3U57 - chains A and B; structure by X-ray diffraction, 2.43 A resolution.

[Chain A (and B)]
Name: Raucaffricine-O-beta-D-glucosidase
From: Rauvolfia serpentina
Notes: EC 3.2.1.125; chain B of this document is another copy of the same molecule, construct and numbering; everything in this record applies to it too
UniProtKB: Q9SPP9 (Q9SPP9_RAUSE); residue numbers follow UniProt; this construct covers 1-513
Amino-acid sequence (513 residues; numbered 1 to 513; the number before each row is that of its first residue):
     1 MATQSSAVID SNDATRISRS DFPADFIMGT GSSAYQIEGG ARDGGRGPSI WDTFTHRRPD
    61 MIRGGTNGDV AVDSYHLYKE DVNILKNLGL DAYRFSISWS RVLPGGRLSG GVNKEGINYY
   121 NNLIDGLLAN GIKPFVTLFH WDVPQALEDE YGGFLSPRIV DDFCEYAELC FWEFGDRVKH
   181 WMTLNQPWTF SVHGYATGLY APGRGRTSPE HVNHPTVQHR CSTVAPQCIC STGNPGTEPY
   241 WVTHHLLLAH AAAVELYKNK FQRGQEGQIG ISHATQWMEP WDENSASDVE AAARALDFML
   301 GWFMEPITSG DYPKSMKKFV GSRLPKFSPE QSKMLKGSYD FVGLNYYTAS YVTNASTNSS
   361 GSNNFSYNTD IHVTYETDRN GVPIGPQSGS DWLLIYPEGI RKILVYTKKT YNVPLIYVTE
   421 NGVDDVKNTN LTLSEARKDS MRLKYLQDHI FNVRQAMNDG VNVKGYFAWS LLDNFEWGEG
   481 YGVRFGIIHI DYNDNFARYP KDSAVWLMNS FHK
Unresolved in the structure: 1-11, 207-230, 357-363
Construct notes: engineered mutation Q186 (Glu in Q9SPP9)
Small-molecule neighbours: DH8 ((2beta,7beta,16S,17R,19E,21beta)-21-(beta-D-glucopyranosyloxy)-2,7-dihydro-7,17-cyclosarpagan-17-yl acetate): Q36, H140, W141, Q186, W188, T189, H193, L199, Y200, A274, T275, Y347, W392, E420, W469, E476, W477, F485
Swiss-Prot annotation at these positions:
  - active site: E420 (Nucleophile)
  - binding site (a beta-D-glucoside): Q36, H140, Y347, E420, W469, E476, W477, F485
  - site: S390 (Directs the conformation of W-392), W392 (Controls the gate shape and acceptance of substrates)
  - mutagenesis: T189 (T189A: Reduced activity), H193 (H193A: Reduced activity), Y200 (Y200A: Loss of activity), S390 (S390G: Reduced activity), W392 (W392A: Loss of activity), E420 (E420Q: Loss of activity), E476 (E476A/L: Loss of activity), F485 (F485Y: Reduced activity)

[How chain A and chain B interact]
Pairs across the interface - 30 pairs, chain A then chain B:
  R42(A) with D494(B), salt bridge
  H56(A) with T432(B)
  P59(A) with T429(B); N430(B)
  D60(A) with N430(B)
  G64(A) with T429(B)
  G65(A) with T429(B); N493(B)
  T66(A) with N493(B)
  N67(A) with N493(B)
  D69(A) with N493(B); D494(B)
  V70(A) with N493(B); D494(B); N495(B)
  T429(A) with P59(B); G64(B); G65(B)
  N430(A) with P59(B); D60(B)
  T432(A) with H56(B)
  N493(A) with G65(B); T66(B); N67(B); D69(B); V70(B)
  D494(A) with R42(B), salt bridge; D69(B); V70(B)
  N495(A) with V70(B)
Other interface residues (no listed pair), chain A (17 interface residues in all): R57
Other interface residues (no listed pair), chain B (17 interface residues in all): R57

[Overview]
Chain A and chain B each contribute 17 residues to their interface; the contacts include 2 salt bridges. Its
one salt-bridged contact is R42(A)-D494(B). Bound to chain A: compound DH8. From UniProt: active-site residue
E420(A), 8 beta-D-glucoside-binding residues and 8 mutagenesis sites on chain A.
Both chains are Raucaffricine-O-beta-D-glucosidase (Rauvolfia serpentina). Entry 3U57 (Structures of Alkaloid
Biosynthetic Glucosidases Decode Substrate Specificity) was determined by X-ray diffraction (same publication
as 4A3Y, 3U5U and 3U5Y).
